Entry 9G0T (electron microscopy, 3.50 A resolution); this record covers chains a and b of the 12 polymer chains in the assembly.

Chain a (and b):
Name: Tubulin alpha chain
Source organism: Xenopus tropicalis
Notes: chain b of this document is another copy of the same molecule, construct and numbering; everything in this record applies to it too
Reference sequence: Q5EB23 (Q5EB23_XENTR); residue numbers follow UniProt; this construct covers 1-449
Sequence (449 residues; row label = number of the first residue in the row):
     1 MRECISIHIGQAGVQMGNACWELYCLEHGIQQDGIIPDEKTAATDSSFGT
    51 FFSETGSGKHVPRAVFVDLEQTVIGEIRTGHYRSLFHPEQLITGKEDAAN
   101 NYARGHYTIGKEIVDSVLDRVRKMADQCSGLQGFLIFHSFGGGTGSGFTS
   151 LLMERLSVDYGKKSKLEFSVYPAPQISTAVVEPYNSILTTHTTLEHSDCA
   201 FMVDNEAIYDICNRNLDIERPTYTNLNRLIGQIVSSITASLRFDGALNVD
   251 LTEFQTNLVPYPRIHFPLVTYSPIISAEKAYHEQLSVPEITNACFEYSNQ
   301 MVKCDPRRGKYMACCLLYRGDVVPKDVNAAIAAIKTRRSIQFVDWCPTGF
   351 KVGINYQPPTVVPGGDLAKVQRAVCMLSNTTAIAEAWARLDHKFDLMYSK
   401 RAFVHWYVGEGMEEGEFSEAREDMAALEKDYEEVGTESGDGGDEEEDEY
Not modelled in the structure: 39-44, 439-449
Ion coordination: Mg2+: Glu-70, Asp-97 (together with GTP)
Ligand contacts: GTP: Gly-10, Gln-11, Ala-12, Gln-15, Met-16, Asp-68, Glu-70, Asp-97, Ala-98, Ala-99, Asn-100, Ser-139, Gly-141, Gly-142, Gly-143, Thr-144, Gly-145, Val-170, Thr-178, Glu-182, Asn-205, Tyr-223, Asn-227, Ile-230

How chain a and chain b interact:
Pairs across the interface - 10 pairs, chain a then chain b:
  Glu-54(a) with Gln-284(b), hydrogen bond (backbone-side chain)
  Thr-55(a) with Glu-283(b)
  Val-61(a) with His-282(b)
  Ser-84(a) with His-282(b)
  Phe-86(a) with His-282(b)
  His-87(a) with His-282(b), hydrogen bond (side chain-backbone); Glu-283(b), salt bridge
  Pro-88(a) with Lys-279(b); His-282(b)
  Asp-126(a) with Arg-337(b), salt bridge
Interface residues without a listed pair, chain a (11 interface residues in all): Ser-53, Arg-120, Lys-123
Interface residues without a listed pair, chain b (7 interface residues in all): Tyr-281, Glu-289

Overview:
The interface between chain a and chain b involves 11 residues on one side and 7 on the other, with 2 hydrogen
bonds and 2 salt bridges. Polar contacts include His-87(a)/Glu-283(b), Asp-126(a)/Arg-337(b) and
Glu-54(a)/Gln-284(b). Bound to chain a: GTP.
Chain a and chain b are both Tubulin alpha chain (Xenopus tropicalis); the structure, Xenopus tropicalis
undecorated microtubule - 15 protofilament, 3-start helix, was determined by electron microscopy, deposited
together with 9FVJ, 9G0O, 9G0P, 9G0Q, 9G0R and 9G0S.
